4C9D - chains A and C of the 4 polymer chains in the assembly; structure by X-ray diffraction, 3.00 A resolution.

[Chain A]
Name: CAS6B
From: Thermus thermophilus HB8
UniProtKB: Q53VU8 (Q53VU8_THET8); residues 1-264 here = UniProt positions 1-264
Chain sequence (268 residues; each row starts with the number of its first residue; numbers below 1 keep their minus sign (Gly-3 is residue -3)):
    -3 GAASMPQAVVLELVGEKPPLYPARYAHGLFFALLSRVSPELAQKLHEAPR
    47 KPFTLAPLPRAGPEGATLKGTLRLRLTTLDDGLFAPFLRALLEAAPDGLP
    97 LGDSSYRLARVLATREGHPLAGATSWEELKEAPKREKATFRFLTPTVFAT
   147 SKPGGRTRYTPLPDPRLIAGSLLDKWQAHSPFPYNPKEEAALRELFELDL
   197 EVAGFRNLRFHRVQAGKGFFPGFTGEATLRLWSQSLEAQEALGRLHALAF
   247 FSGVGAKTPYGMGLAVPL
Unresolved in the structure: -3 to 0, 56-57
Differences from the reference sequence: expression tag (-3 to 0)
From the paper describing this entry:
  - catalytic residues: His23
  - binding site for R3 repeat RNA cleavage product (chain C): His42, Ala145, Ser147, Thr153, Arg208, Lys253, Tyr256
  - catalytic residues: His42, Tyr256 (proposed by the authors, not directly observed)
  - mutagenesis - H23A (less than 7-fold), H42A (300-fold): decreased catalytic activity
  - binding site for R3 repeat RNA cleavage product: Glu197

[Chain C]
Molecule: R3 repeat RNA cleavage product
Notes: fragment: repeat stem-loop
Sequence (29 nucleotides; row label = number of the first residue in the row; numbering starts at 0):
     0 GGUUGCAAACCUCGUUAGCCUCGUAGAGX
Unresolved in the structure: 0-15
Modified residues: 23G (guanosine-5'-phosphate-2',3'-cyclic phosphate) at position 28

[Chain A / chain C interface]
Pairs across the interface (40):
  His23(A) - 23G_28(C)  salt bridge to the phosphate
  His42(A) - 23G_28(C)  hydrogen bond to the phosphate
  Ala44(A) - G27(C)  sugar contact
  Pro45(A) - A26(C)  hydrogen bond to the sugar
  Pro45(A) - G27(C)  sugar contact
  Lys47(A) - G27(C)  hydrogen bond to the sugar
  Lys47(A) - 23G_28(C)  phosphate contact
  Phe144(A) - A26(C)  phosphate contact
  Ala145(A) - G25(C)  base contact
  Ala145(A) - A26(C)  hydrogen bond to the phosphate
  Thr146(A) - A24(C)  sugar contact
  Thr146(A) - G25(C)  phosphate contact
  Ser147(A) - G22(C)  base contact
  Ser147(A) - U23(C)  base contact
  Ser147(A) - A24(C)  hydrogen bond to the sugar
  Ser147(A) - G25(C)  hydrogen bond to the base
  Lys148(A) - U23(C)  hydrogen bond to the base
  Pro149(A) - U23(C)  base contact
  Gly150(A) - U23(C)  base contact
  Gly151(A) - U23(C)  base contact
  Thr153(A) - G17(C)  hydrogen bond to the base
  Tyr155(A) - G17(C)  base contact
  Arg162(A) - G25(C)  salt bridge to the phosphate
  Leu163(A) - G25(C)  phosphate contact
  Ser167(A) - A26(C)  hydrogen bond to the phosphate
  Asp170(A) - G25(C)  sugar contact
  Arg208(A) - G17(C)  hydrogen bond to the base
  Lys213(A) - C18(C)  hydrogen bond to the base
  Lys213(A) - 23G_28(C)  base contact
  Phe215(A) - G17(C)  base contact
  Phe216(A) - 23G_28(C)  base contact
  Pro217(A) - G17(C)  base contact
  Gly251(A) - A26(C)  phosphate contact
  Ala252(A) - G27(C)  phosphate contact
  Lys253(A) - G27(C)  hydrogen bond to the phosphate
  Lys253(A) - 23G_28(C)  base contact
  Thr254(A) - G27(C)  phosphate contact
  Pro255(A) - G27(C)  phosphate contact
  Pro255(A) - 23G_28(C)  phosphate contact
  Tyr256(A) - 23G_28(C)  hydrogen bond to the sugar
Interface residues without a listed pair, chain A (33 interface residues in all): Arg46, Arg154, Gly214

[Overview]
Chain A and chain C form an interface of 33 and 9 residues respectively, with 13 hydrogen bonds and 2 salt
bridges. Polar contacts include Ser147(A)-G25(C), Lys148(A)-U23(C) and Thr153(A)-G17(C). The paper reports
catalytic residues His23(A), His42(A) and Tyr256(A); H23A and H42A of chain A reduce catalytic activity.
Chain A is CAS6B (Thermus thermophilus HB8) and chain C is R3 repeat RNA cleavage product; the structure, Cas6
(TTHB231) product complex, was determined by X-ray diffraction, deposited together with 4C8Y, 4C8Z, 4C97 and
4C98.
